4V4W - chains B0 and BA of the 52 polymer chains in the assembly; structure by electron microscopy, 15.00 A resolution (very low resolution: no residue pairs are listed; an interface is given only as per-side residue counts).

# Chain B0
Molecule: 23S ribosomal RNA
Source organism: Escherichia coli
Sequence (2740 nucleotides; each row starts with the number of its first residue; note: 147 numbers in that range are skipped by the numbering (no residue carries them; nothing is unmodelled there)):
    16 CGUACACGGUGGAUGCCCUGGCAGUCA
    44 AGGCGAUGAAGGACGUGCUAAUCUGCGAUAAGCGUCGGUAAGGUGAUAUG
    94 AACCGUU
   102 UAACCGGCGAUUUCCGAAUGGGGAA
   128 CCC
   140 CG
   149 AUCAUU
   161 AUCCA
   172 AAUGAGGCGAACCGGGGGAACUGAAACAUCUAAGUACCCCGAGGAAAAGA
   222 AAUCAACCGAGAUUCCCCCAGUAGCGGCGAGCGAACGGGGAGCAGCCC
   271 GAGCCU
   278 AAUCAGUGUGUGUGUU
   295 GUGGAAGCGUCUGGAAAGGCGCGCGAUACAGGGUGACAGCCCCGUACAC
   347 AAUGCACAUGCUGU
   362 AGCUCGAUGAGUAGGGCGGG
   383 C
   385 CGUGGUA
   393 CCUGUCUGAAUAUGGGGGGACCAUCCUCCAAGGCUAAAUACUC
   437 UGACUGACCGAUAGUGAACCAGUACCGUGAGGGAAAGGCGAAAAGAACCC
   487 CGGCGAGGGGAGUGAAAAAGAACCUGAAACCGUGUACGUACAAGCAGUGG
   537 GAGGCACCUUAUGCGUGUUAUGGCGUGCCUUUUGUAUAAUGGGUCAGCGA
   587 CUUAUAUUCUGUAGCAAGGUUAACC
   617 GGGGAGCCGAAGGGAAACCGAGUCUUAAC
   647 GGGCGUUAAGUUGCAGGGUAUAGACCCGAAACCCGGUGAUCUAGCCAUGG
   697 GCAGGUUGAAGGUUGGGUAACACUAACUGGAGGACCGAACCGACUAAUGU
   747 UGAAAAAUUAGCGGAUGACUUGUGGCUGGGGGUGAAAGGCCAAUCAAACC
   797 GGGAGAUAGCUGGUUCUCCCCGAAAGCUAUUUAGGUAGCGCCUCGUGAAU
   848 CAUCUCCGGGGGUAGAGCACUGUUUCGGCAAGGGGGUC
   891 GACUU
   897 CCAACCCGAUGCAAACUGCGAAUACCGGAG
   928 AUGUUAUCACGGGAGACACACGGCGGGUG
   958 UAACGUCCGUCGUGAAGAGGGAAACAACCCAGACCGC
   996 AGCUAAGGUCCCAAAGUCAUGGUUAAGUGGGAAACGAUGUGGGAAGGCCC
  1046 AGACAGCCAGGAUGUUGGCUUAGAAGCAGCCAUCAUUUAAAGAAAGCGUA
  1096 AUAGCUCACUGGUCGAGUCGGCCUGCGCGGAAGAUGUA
  1135 CGGGGCUAAACCAUGCACCGAAGCUGCGGCAGCGACG
  1173 UUAUGCGUUGUUGGGUAGGGGAGCGUUCUGUA
  1206 GCCUGCGAAGGUGUGCUGUGAGGCAUGCUGGAGGUAUCAGAAGUGCGAAU
  1256 GCUGACAUAAGUAACGAUAAAGCGGGUGAAAAGCCCGCUCGCCGGAAGAC
  1306 CAAGGGUUCCUGUCCAACGUUAAUCGGGGCAGGGUGAGUCGA
  1349 CCCUAAGGCGAGGCCGAAAGGCGUAGUCGAUGGGAAACAGGUUAAUAUUC
  1399 CUGUACUUGGUGUGUGGGUGAUGGAGGGACGGAGAAGGCUAUGUUAUGCC
  1449 AAGCUAUGGCUGCUGGUUGGUACGCUCAAGGGCGAUCGGGUCAGAAAAUC
  1499 UACCGGUCACAUGCCUCAGACGUAUCGGGAGCUUCCUCGGAAGCGAAGUA
  1549 ACAAA
  1555 GCCCU
  1561 CUUCCAGGAAAAGCUUCUAAACGUUGAAACAUGUCAAAUCGUACCCCAAA
  1611 CCGACACAGGUGGUCAGGUAGAGAAUACCA
  1642 GGCGCUUGAGAGAACUCGGGUGAAGGAACUAGGCAAAAUGGUGCCGUAAC
  1692 UUCGGGAGAAGGCACGCUGAU
  1716 UAG
  1728 CUCGC
  1741 CUG
  1746 AUCAGUCGAAGAUACCAGCUGGCUGCAACUGUUUAUUAAAAACACAGCAC
  1796 UGUGCAAACACGAAAGUGGACGUAUACGGUGUGACGCCUGCCCGGUGCCG
  1846 GAAGGUUAA
  1859 UGGGGUU
  1869 GCAA
  1877 AGCUCU
  1887 CGAAGCCCCGGUAAACGGCGGCCGUAACUAUAACGGUCCUAAGGUAGCGA
  1937 AAUUCCUUGUCGGGUAAGUUCCGACCUGCACGAAUGGCGUAAUGAUGGCC
  1987 AGGCUGUCUCCACCCGAGACUCAGUGAAAUUGAACUCGCUGUGAAGAUGC
  2037 AGUGUACCCGCGGCAAGACGGAAAGACCCCGUGAACCUUUACUAUAGCUU
  2087 GACACUGAACAUUGAGCCUUGAUGUGUAGGAUAGGUGGGAGGCUUUGAAG
  2137 UGUGGACGCCAGUCUGCAUGGAGCCGGCCUUGAAAUACCACCCUUUAAUG
  2187 UUUGAUGUUCUAAC
  2207 CCG
  2211 AAUCCGG
  2223 GGACAGUGUCUGGUGGGUAGUUUGACUGGGGCGGUCUCCUCCUAAAGAGU
  2273 AACGGAGGAGCACGAAGGUUGGCUAAUCCUGG
  2310 CAUCAGGAGGUUAGUGCAAUGGCAUAAGCCAGCUUGACUGCGAGCGUGAC
  2360 GGCGCGAGCAGGUGCGAAAGCAGGUCAUAGUGAUCCGGUGGU
  2403 CUGAAUGGAAGGGCCAUCG
  2423 UCAACGGA
  2433 AAAGGUACUCCGGGGAUAACAGGCUGAUACCGCCCAAGAGUUCAUAUCGA
  2483 CGGCGGUGUUUGGCACCUCGAUGUCGGCUCAUCACAUCCUGGGGCUGAAG
  2533 UAGGUCCCAAGGGUAUGGCUGUUCGCCAUUUAAAGUGGUACGCGAGCUGG
  2583 GUUUAGAACGUCGUGAGACAGUUCGGUCCCUAUCUGCCGUGGGCG
  2631 GAGAACUGAGGGGGGCUGCUCCUAGUACGAGAGGACCGGAGUGGACGCAU
  2681 CACUGGUGUUCGGGUUGUCA
  2702 GCCA
  2707 UGGCACUGCCCGGUAGCUAAAUGCGG
  2734 AGAGAUAAGUGCUGAAAGCAUCUAAGCACGAAACUUGCCCCGAGAUGAGU
  2784 UCUCCC
  2808 GAAGGAACGUUGAAGACGACGACGUUGAUAGGCCGGGUGUGUAAGCGCAG
  2858 CAAUGCGUUGAGCUAACCGGUACUAAUGAACCGAGGUCUUGACCA

# Chain BA
Molecule: 50S ribosomal protein L2
Source organism: Escherichia coli
UniProtKB: P60422 (RL2_ECOLI); residues 38-264 here correspond to UniProt positions 39-265 (UniProt number = residue number + 1)
Chain sequence (227 residues; numbered 38 to 264; the number before each row is that of its first residue):
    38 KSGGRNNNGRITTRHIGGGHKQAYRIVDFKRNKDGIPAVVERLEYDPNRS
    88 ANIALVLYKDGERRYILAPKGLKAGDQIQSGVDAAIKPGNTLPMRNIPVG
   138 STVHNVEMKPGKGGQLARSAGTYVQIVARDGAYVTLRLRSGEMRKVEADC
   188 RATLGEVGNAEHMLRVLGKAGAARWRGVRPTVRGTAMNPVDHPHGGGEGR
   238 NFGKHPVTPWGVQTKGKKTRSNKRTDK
Curated features (UniProtKB/Swiss-Prot):
  - modified residue: Lys241 (N6-acetyllysine)

# Interface between chain B0 and chain BA
At this resolution (15 A) residue pairs are not listed: 54 residues of chain B0 and 129 of chain BA lie at the interface.

# Overview
The interface between chain B0 and chain BA involves 54 residues on one side and 129 on the other.
Here chain B0 is 23S ribosomal RNA and chain BA is 50S ribosomal protein L2, both from Escherichia coli. Entry
4V4W (Structure of a SecM-stalled E. coli ribosome complex obtained by fitting atomic models for RNA and ...)
was determined by electron microscopy, deposited together with 4V4V.
